PDB entry 3IAS | X-ray diffraction, 3.15 A resolution | chains 3 and 5 of the 8 polymer chains in the assembly

# Chain 3
Name: NADH-quinone oxidoreductase subunit 3
Organism: Thermus thermophilus
Notes: EC 1.6.99.5
Reference sequence: Q56223 (NQO3_THET8); residues 1-783 here = UniProt positions 1-783
Sequence (783 residues; row label = number of the first residue in the row):
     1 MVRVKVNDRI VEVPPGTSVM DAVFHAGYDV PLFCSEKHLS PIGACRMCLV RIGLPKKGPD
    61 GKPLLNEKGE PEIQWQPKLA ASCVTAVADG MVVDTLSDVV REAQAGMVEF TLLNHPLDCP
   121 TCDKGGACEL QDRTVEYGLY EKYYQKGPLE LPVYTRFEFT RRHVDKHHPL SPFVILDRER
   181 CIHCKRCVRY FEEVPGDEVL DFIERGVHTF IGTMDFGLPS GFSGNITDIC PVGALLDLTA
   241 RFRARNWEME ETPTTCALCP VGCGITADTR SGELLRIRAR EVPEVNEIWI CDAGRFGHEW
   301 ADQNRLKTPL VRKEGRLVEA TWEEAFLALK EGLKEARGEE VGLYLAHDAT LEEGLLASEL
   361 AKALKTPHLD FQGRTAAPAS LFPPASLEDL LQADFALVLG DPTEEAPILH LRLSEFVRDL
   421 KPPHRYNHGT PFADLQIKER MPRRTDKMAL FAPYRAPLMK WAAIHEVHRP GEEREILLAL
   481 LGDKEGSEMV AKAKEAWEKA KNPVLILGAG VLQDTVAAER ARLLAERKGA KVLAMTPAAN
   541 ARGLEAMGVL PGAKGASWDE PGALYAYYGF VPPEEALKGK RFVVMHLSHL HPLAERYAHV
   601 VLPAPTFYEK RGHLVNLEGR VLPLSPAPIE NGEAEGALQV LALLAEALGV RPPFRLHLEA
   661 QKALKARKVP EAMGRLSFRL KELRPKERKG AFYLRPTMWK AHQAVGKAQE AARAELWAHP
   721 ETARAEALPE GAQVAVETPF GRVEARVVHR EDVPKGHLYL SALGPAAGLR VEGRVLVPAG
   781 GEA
Not modelled in the structure: 56-72, 144-149, 778-783
Bound ions: 2Fe-2S cluster Fe: C34, C45, C48, C83; 4Fe-4S cluster Fe site 1: H115, C119, C122, C128; 4Fe-4S cluster Fe site 2: C181, C184, C187, C230; 4Fe-4S cluster Fe site 3: C256, C259, C263, C291; Ca2+: L274, D302
Small-molecule neighbours:
  - 2Fe-2S cluster (FES): L32, F33, C34, S35, I42, G43, A44, C45, R46, M47, C48, C83
  - 4Fe-4S cluster (SF4), molecule 1: H115, D118, C119, C122, K124, G125, C128, L130, Q131, R180, V232, G233
  - 4Fe-4S cluster (SF4), molecule 2: C181, I182, H183, C184, R186, C187, F202, I211, C230, P231, V232, A234, L235
  - 4Fe-4S cluster (SF4), molecule 3: C256, L258, C259, V261, G262, C263, I290, C291, G294, P407, I408
Swiss-Prot annotation at these positions:
  - binding site ([2Fe-2S] cluster): C34, C45, C48, C83
  - binding site ([4Fe-4S] cluster): H115, C119, C122, C128, C181, C184, C187, C230, C256, C259, C263, C291
  - mutagenesis: C256 (C256A: Decreases amount and stability of iron-sulfur center 4), C259 (C259A: Decreases amount and stability of iron-sulfur center 4), C263 (C263A: Decreases amount and stability of iron-sulfur center 4), C291 (C291A: Decreases amount and stability of iron-sulfur center 4)
Reported in the primary citation:
  - Ca2+ coordination: L274, D302

# Chain 5
Name: NADH-quinone oxidoreductase subunit 5
Organism: Thermus thermophilus
Notes: EC 1.6.99.5
Reference sequence: Q56219 (NQO5_THET8); residues 1-207 here = UniProt positions 1-207
Sequence (207 residues; each row starts with the number of its first residue):
     1 MRLERVLEEA RAKGYPIEDN GLGNLWVVLP RERFKEEMAH YKAMGFNFLA DIVGLDYLTY
    61 PDPRPERFAV VYELVSLPGW KDGDGSRFFV RVYVPEEDPR LPTVTDLWGS ANFLEREVYD
   121 LFGIVFEGHP DLRKILTPED LEGHPLRKDY PLGETPTLFR EGRYIIPAEF RAALTGKDPG
   181 LTFYKGGSRK GYRSLWADLK KAREVKG
Not modelled in the structure: 197-207

# How chain 3 and chain 5 interact
Pairs across the interface (38):
  F24(3) - Y184(5)
  Y28(3) - K190(5)  hydrogen bond (backbone-side chain)
  D29(3) - G186(5)
  D29(3) - G187(5)  hydrogen bond (side chain-backbone)
  D29(3) - K190(5)
  V30(3) - Y184(5)  hydrogen bond (backbone-side chain)
  L32(3) - Y184(5)
  E36(3) - F183(5)
  G126(3) - L181(5)
  A127(3) - L181(5)  hydrophobic
  E129(3) - F183(5)
  D132(3) - T182(5)  hydrogen bond
  D132(3) - R189(5)  salt bridge
  R133(3) - T182(5)  hydrogen bond
  R133(3) - Y184(5)
  V135(3) - S188(5)
  E136(3) - K185(5)
  E136(3) - G186(5)  hydrogen bond (side chain-backbone)
  E136(3) - G187(5)
  E136(3) - S188(5)  hydrogen bond (backbone-backbone)
  E136(3) - R189(5)  salt bridge
  Y137(3) - G187(5)
  E141(3) - Y192(5)  hydrogen bond
  E141(3) - S194(5)
  E141(3) - L195(5)  hydrogen bond (side chain-backbone)
  Y143(3) - L195(5)  hydrogen bond (side chain-backbone)
  N246(3) - L181(5)
  W247(3) - E169(5)
  W247(3) - F170(5)
  W247(3) - A172(5)  hydrophobic
  E248(3) - F170(5)
  M249(3) - E169(5)
  E250(3) - I166(5)
  E250(3) - E169(5)
  S271(3) - R163(5)
  S271(3) - Y164(5)  hydrogen bond (side chain-backbone)
  G272(3) - Y164(5)
  P628(3) - Y164(5)
Also at the interface, not in a pair above, chain 3 (31 interface residues in all): G27, P31, K37, C128, E251, R270, F432
Also at the interface, not in a pair above, chain 5 (21 interface residues in all): G162, R171

# Summary
The interface between chain 3 and chain 5 involves 31 residues on one side and 21 on the other, with 11
hydrogen bonds and 2 salt bridges. Polar pairs include D132(3)-R189(5), E136(3)-R189(5) and Y28(3)-K190(5).
Chain 3 binds 3 copies of 4Fe-4S cluster and 2Fe-2S cluster. From the paper: Ca2+ coordination by L274(3) and
D302(3).
Here chain 3 is NADH-quinone oxidoreductase subunit 3 and chain 5 is NADH-quinone oxidoreductase subunit 5,
both from Thermus thermophilus. Entry 3IAS (Crystal structure of the hydrophilic domain of respiratory complex
I from Thermus thermophilus, oxidized, 4 mol/ASU ...) was determined by X-ray diffraction together with 3I9V
and 3IAM from the same study.
